2H9E - chains H and L of the 4 polymer chains in the assembly; structure by X-ray diffraction, 2.20 A resolution.

== Chain H ==
Molecule: Coagulation factor X heavy chain
Organism: Homo sapiens
Notes: EC 3.4.21.6; fragment: catalytic domain
UniProt: P00742 (FA10_HUMAN); the construct lacks a stretch of the UniProt sequence and is renumbered around it, so the offset changes along the chain: 16-61 = UniProt 235-280; 62-123 = UniProt 282-343; 124-131 = UniProt 345-352; 132-184 = UniProt 355-407; 3 more segments
Chain sequence (233 residues; each row starts with the number of its first residue; note: 2 numbers in that range are skipped by the numbering (no residue carries them; nothing is unmodelled there); a row labelled like 131A-131B holds insertion residues (131A, then the next letters in order)):
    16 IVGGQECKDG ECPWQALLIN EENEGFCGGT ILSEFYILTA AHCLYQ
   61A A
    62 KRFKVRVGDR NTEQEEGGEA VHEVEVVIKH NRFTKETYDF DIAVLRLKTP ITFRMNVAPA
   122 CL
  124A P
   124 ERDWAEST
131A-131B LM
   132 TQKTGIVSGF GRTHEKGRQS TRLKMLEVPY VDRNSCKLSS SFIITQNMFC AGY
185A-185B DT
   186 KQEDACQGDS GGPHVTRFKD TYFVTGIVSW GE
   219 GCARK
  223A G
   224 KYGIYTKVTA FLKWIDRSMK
UniProt features mapped onto this chain:
  - active site (Charge relay system): His-57, Asp-102, Ser-195
Disulfides: Cys-22/Cys-27, Cys-42/Cys-58, Cys-167/Cys-181, Cys-191/Cys-220
Metal / ion sites: Na+: Tyr-184, Arg-222, Lys-224
Reported in the primary citation:
  - Na+ coordination: Tyr-184, Lys-186, Arg-222, Lys-224
  - binding site for phosphate ion: Asp-185A, Thr-185B, Lys-186, Lys-223
  - conformationally variable residues (loop rearrangement): Asn-72 to Glu-80
  - binding site for selectide inhibitor DTY-ILE-ARG-LEU-LPD peptide: His-57, Glu-97, Asp-189, Ser-195, Ser-214, Gly-216, Ile-227

== Chain L ==
Molecule: Coagulation factor X light chain
Organism: Homo sapiens
Notes: EC 3.4.21.6; fragment: EGF-like 1 domain
UniProt: P00742 (FA10_HUMAN); residues 46-194 here correspond to UniProt positions 86-234 (UniProt number = residue number + 40)
Chain sequence (149 residues; row label = number of the first residue in the row):
    46 DGDQCETSPC QNQGKCKDGL GEYTCTCLEG FEGKNCELFT RKLCSLDNGD CDQFCHEEQN
   106 SVVCSCARGY TLADNGKACI PTGPYPCGKQ TLERRKRSVA QATSSSGEAP DSITWKPYDA
   166 ADLDPTENPF DLLDFNQTQP ERGDNNLTR
Disordered / not traced: 46-88, 137-194
UniProt features mapped onto this chain:
  - region: Ser-143 to Tyr-163 (O-glycosylated at one site)
  - modified residue: Asp-63 (3R: -3-hydroxyaspartate)
  - glycosylation: Thr-159 (O-linked (GalNAc...) threonine), Thr-171 (O-linked (GalNAc...) threonine), Asn-181 (N-linked (GlcNAc...) asparagine), Asn-191 (N-linked (GlcNAc...) asparagine)
Disulfides: Cys-89/Cys-100, Cys-96/Cys-109, Cys-111/Cys-124

== Interface between chain H and chain L ==
Pairs across the interface (42):
  Gly-25(H) / Gln-135(L)
  Gly-25(H) / Thr-136(L)  hydrogen bond (backbone-backbone)
  Glu-26(H) / Gln-135(L)  hydrogen bond (backbone-side chain)
  Pro-28(H) / Lys-134(L)
  Trp-29(H) / Gly-133(L)
  Trp-29(H) / Lys-134(L)
  Trp-29(H) / Gln-135(L)
  Phe-114(H) / Tyr-130(L)  hydrophobic
  Arg-115(H) / Tyr-130(L)
  Arg-115(H) / Thr-136(L)
  Met-116(H) / Tyr-130(L)  hydrogen bond (backbone-side chain)
  Met-116(H) / Thr-136(L)
  Asn-117(H) / Thr-136(L)  hydrogen bond (backbone-side chain)
  Ala-119(H) / Thr-136(L)
  Pro-120(H) / Tyr-130(L)
  Pro-120(H) / Cys-132(L)
  Pro-120(H) / Gly-133(L)  hydrogen bond (backbone-backbone)
  Ala-121(H) / Cys-132(L)
  Ala-121(H) / Gly-133(L)
  Cys-122(H) / Cys-132(L)  disulfide
  Cys-122(H) / Gly-133(L)  hydrogen bond (side chain-backbone)
  Glu-124(H) / Phe-99(L)
  Glu-124(H) / His-101(L)  salt bridge
  Trp-127(H) / Asn-93(L)  hydrogen bond
  Trp-127(H) / Gln-98(L)
  Trp-127(H) / Phe-99(L)  hydrophobic
  Trp-127(H) / Cys-100(L)
  Trp-127(H) / His-101(L)
  Phe-203(H) / Asn-93(L)
  Phe-203(H) / Asp-97(L)
  Phe-203(H) / Gln-98(L)
  Lys-204(H) / Asp-92(L)
  Lys-204(H) / Cys-96(L)  hydrogen bond (side chain-backbone)
  Lys-204(H) / Asp-97(L)
  Asp-205(H) / Gly-133(L)
  Asp-205(H) / Lys-134(L)
  Thr-206(H) / Cys-132(L)
  Thr-206(H) / Gly-133(L)
  Thr-206(H) / Lys-134(L)  hydrogen bond
  Tyr-207(H) / Gly-133(L)  hydrogen bond (backbone-backbone)
  Tyr-207(H) / Gln-135(L)
  Phe-208(H) / Phe-99(L)  hydrophobic
Also at the interface, not in a pair above, chain H (24 interface residues in all): Val-118, Leu-123, Pro-124A, Thr-131
Also at the interface, not in a pair above, chain L (17 interface residues in all): Asp-95, Ala-112, Tyr-115
Disulfides between the chains: Cys-122(H)/Cys-132(L)

== Overview ==
24 residues of chain H and 17 residues of chain L are in contact; the contacts include 1 disulfide bond, 10
hydrogen bonds and 1 salt bridge. Polar contacts include Glu-124(H)/His-101(L), Glu-26(H)/Gln-135(L) and
Met-116(H)/Tyr-130(L). From the paper: a binding site for selectide inhibitor DTY-ILE-ARG-LEU-LPD peptide at
His-57(H), Glu-97(H) and Asp-189(H) among others; a binding site for phosphate ion at Asp-185A(H), Thr-185B(H)
and Lys-186(H) among others.
Chain H is Coagulation factor X heavy chain and chain L is Coagulation factor X light chain, both from Homo
sapiens; the structure, Crystal Structure of FXa/selectide/NAPC2 ternary complex, was determined by X-ray
diffraction.
